PDB entry 8RT8 | electron microscopy, 3.05 A resolution | chains T and v of the 46 polymer chains in the assembly

[Chain T (and v)]
Molecule: TrwF protein
From: Escherichia coli
Notes: chain v of this document is another copy of the same molecule, construct and numbering; everything in this record applies to it too
UniProtKB: O50336 (O50336_ECOLX); residue numbers follow UniProt; this construct covers 1-266
Chain sequence (266 residues; numbered 1 to 266; the number before each row is that of its first residue):
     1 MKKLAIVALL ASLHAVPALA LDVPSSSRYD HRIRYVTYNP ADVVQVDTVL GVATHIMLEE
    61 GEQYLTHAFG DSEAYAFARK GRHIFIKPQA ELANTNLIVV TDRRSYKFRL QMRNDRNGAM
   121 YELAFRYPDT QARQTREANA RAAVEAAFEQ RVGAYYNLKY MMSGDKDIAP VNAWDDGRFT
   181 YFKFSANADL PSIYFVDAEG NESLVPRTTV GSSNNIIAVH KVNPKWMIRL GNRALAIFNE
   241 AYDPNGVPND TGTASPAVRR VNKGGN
Not modelled in the structure: 1-20 (chain v: 1-20, 129-266)
Sequence notes: conflict D71 (Ile in O50336), S72 (Pro in O50336), E73 (Lys in O50336), A74 (Pro in O50336), Y75 (Met in O50336), A76 (Pro in O50336), F77 (Leu in O50336), A78 (Pro in O50336), R79 (Gly in O50336), K80 (Arg in O50336), G81 (Ala in O50336), R82 (Gly in O50336), H83 (Ile in O50336), I84 (Phe in O50336), F85 (Leu in O50336), I86 (Ser in O50336), K87 (Ser in O50336), P88 (Arg in O50336), Q89 (Thr in O50336)

[Chain T / chain v interface]
Residue-residue contacts - 33 pairs, chain T then chain v:
  S27(T) - A41(v)
  Y29(T) - N39(v)
  Y29(T) - A41(v)  hydrophobic
  Y29(T) - D42(v)
  D30(T) - L21(v)  hydrogen bond (side chain-backbone)
  D30(T) - D42(v)
  D30(T) - V43(v)
  R32(T) - V43(v)
  R32(T) - R109(v)
  I33(T) - A41(v)
  I33(T) - K107(v)
  Y35(T) - A41(v)
  G51(T) - G70(v)
  G51(T) - T95(v)
  G51(T) - N96(v)
  V52(T) - N96(v)
  A53(T) - F69(v)
  A53(T) - N96(v)  hydrogen bond (backbone-side chain)
  H55(T) - I98(v)
  H55(T) - S105(v)  hydrogen bond
  K80(T) - T66(v)
  H83(T) - V100(v)
  F85(T) - T66(v)
  F85(T) - H67(v)
  F85(T) - A68(v)  hydrophobic
  F85(T) - I98(v)  hydrophobic
  K87(T) - G70(v)
  R116(T) - N94(v)  hydrogen bond (side chain-backbone)
  Y121(T) - V43(v)  hydrophobic
  Y121(T) - N96(v)
  Y121(T) - R109(v)
  E122(T) - S105(v)
  E122(T) - K107(v)  salt bridge
Other interface residues (no listed pair), chain v (21 interface residues in all): P40, L65, F108

[Summary]
The interface between chain T and chain v involves 17 residues on one side and 21 on the other; the contacts
include 4 hydrogen bonds and 1 salt bridge. Polar contacts include E122(T)-K107(v), D30(T)-L21(v) and
A53(T)-N96(v).
Both chains are TrwF protein (Escherichia coli). Entry 8RT8 (Conformation-C of the full-length outer membrane
core complex (TrwH/VirB7, TrwF/VirB9, TrwE/VirB10CTD) from the fully-assembled R388 type ...) was determined
by electron microscopy, deposited together with 8RT4, 8RT5, 8RT6, 8RT7, 8RT9, 8RTA, 8RTB and 8RTD.
